Entry 7WU2 (electron microscopy, 2.80 A resolution); this record covers chains A and N of the 5 polymer chains in the assembly.

# Chain A
Molecule: Guanine nucleotide-binding protein G(s) subunit alpha isoforms short
Organism: Homo sapiens
Amino-acid sequence (243 residues; each row starts with the number of its first residue; note: 141 numbers in that range are skipped by the numbering (no residue carries them; nothing is unmodelled there)):
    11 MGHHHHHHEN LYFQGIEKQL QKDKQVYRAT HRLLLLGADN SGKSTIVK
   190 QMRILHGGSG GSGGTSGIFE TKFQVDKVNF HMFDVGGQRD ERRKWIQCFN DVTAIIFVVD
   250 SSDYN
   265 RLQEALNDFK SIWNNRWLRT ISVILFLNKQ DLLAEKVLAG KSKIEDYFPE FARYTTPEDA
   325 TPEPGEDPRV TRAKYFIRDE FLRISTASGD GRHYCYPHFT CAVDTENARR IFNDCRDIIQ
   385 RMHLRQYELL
Unresolved in the structure: 11-25, 190-207

# Chain N
Molecule: Nanobody Nb35
Organism: Lama glama
Notes: antibody fragment or engineered binder
Amino-acid sequence (162 residues; numbered -23 to 138; the number before each row is that of its first residue; numbers below 1 keep their minus sign (Met-23 is residue -23)):
   -23 MGMKYLLPTA AAGLLLLAAQ PAMAQVQLQE SGGGLVQPGG SLRLSCAASG FTFSNYKMNW
    37 VRQAPGKGLE WVSDISQSGA SISYTGSVKG RFTISRDNAK NTLYLQMNSL KPEDTAVYYC
    97 ARCPAPFTRD CFDVTSTTYA YRGQGTQVTV SSHHHHHHEP EA
Unresolved in the structure: -23 to 0, 129-138
Cystine bridges: Cys22-Cys96, Cys99-Cys107

# How chain A and chain N interact
Pairs across the interface - 23 pairs, chain A then chain N:
  Arg228(A) with Thr114(N)
  Asp229(A) with Thr111(N); Ser112(N), hydrogen bond (side chain-backbone); Thr114(N), hydrogen bond
  Glu230(A) with Thr111(N), hydrogen bond; Thr114(N); Tyr115(N)
  Arg232(A) with Pro100(N); Phe108(N); Tyr115(N)
  Gln267(A) with Trp47(N); Thr61(N); Gly62(N)
  Asn271(A) with Trp47(N)
  Ser275(A) with Asp106(N); Phe108(N)
  Asn278(A) with Arg105(N); Asp106(N)
  Asn279(A) with Asp106(N), hydrogen bond (backbone-side chain)
  Tyr311(A) with Gly62(N)
  Pro313(A) with Gly62(N)
  Glu314(A) with Lys65(N)
  Ser352(A) with Arg105(N)
Other interface residues (no listed pair), chain A (14 interface residues in all): Arg231
Other interface residues (no listed pair), chain N (14 interface residues in all): Ser63, Cys107

# Overview
Chain A and chain N each contribute 14 residues to their interface; the contacts include 4 hydrogen bonds.
Polar contacts include Asp229(A)-Ser112(N), Asp229(A)-Thr114(N) and Glu230(A)-Thr111(N).
Chain A is Guanine nucleotide-binding protein G(s) subunit alpha isoforms short (Homo sapiens) and chain N is
Nanobody Nb35 (Lama glama); the structure, Cryo-EM structure of the adhesion GPCR ADGRD1 in complex with
miniGs, was determined by electron microscopy, deposited together with 7WU3, 7WU4 and 7WU5.
